Entry 9CP2 (electron microscopy, 2.94 A resolution); this record covers chains B and C of the 7 polymer chains in the assembly.

[Chain B (and C)]
Name: CRISPR-associated aCascade subunit Cas7/Csa2 2
Source organism: Saccharolobus solfataricus P2
Notes: chain C of this document is another copy of the same molecule, construct and numbering; everything in this record applies to it too
Reference sequence: Q97Y91 (CSA2B_SACS2); numbering as in UniProt (aligned over 1-321)
Chain sequence (321 residues; row label = number of the first residue in the row):
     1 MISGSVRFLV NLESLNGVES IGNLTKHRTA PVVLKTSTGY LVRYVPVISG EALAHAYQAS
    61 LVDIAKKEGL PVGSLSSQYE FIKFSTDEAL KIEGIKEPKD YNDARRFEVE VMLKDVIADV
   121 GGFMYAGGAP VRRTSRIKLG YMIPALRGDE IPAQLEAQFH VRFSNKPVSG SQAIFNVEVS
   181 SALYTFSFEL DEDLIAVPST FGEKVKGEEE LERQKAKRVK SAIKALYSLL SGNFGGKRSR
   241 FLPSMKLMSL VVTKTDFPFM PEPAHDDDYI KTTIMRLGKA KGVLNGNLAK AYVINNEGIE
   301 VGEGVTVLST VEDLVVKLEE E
Not modelled in the structure: 169-172
UniProt features mapped onto this chain:
  - mutagenesis: H160 (H160A: Significantly reduced affinity for crRNA)

[Chain B / chain C interface]
Pairs across the interface (64):
  L9(B) - V33(C)
  N11(B) - V33(C)
  N11(B) - L146(C)
  L12(B) - P31(C)
  L12(B) - V32(C)  hydrophobic
  L12(B) - Y141(C)  hydrophobic
  L12(B) - I143(C)  hydrophobic
  K67(B) - L284(C)  hydrogen bond (side chain-backbone)
  K67(B) - N285(C)  hydrogen bond (side chain-backbone)
  E68(B) - N285(C)
  Q78(B) - F201(C)
  R147(B) - Y40(C)
  P152(B) - V33(C)
  Q154(B) - P31(C)
  Q154(B) - V42(C)
  Q154(B) - Y44(C)
  E156(B) - P31(C)
  E156(B) - Y44(C)
  Q158(B) - R28(C)
  Q158(B) - T29(C)  hydrogen bond (side chain-backbone)
  Q158(B) - A30(C)
  F159(B) - V18(C)  hydrophobic
  F159(B) - E19(C)
  F159(B) - R28(C)  hydrogen bond (backbone-side chain)
  H160(B) - R28(C)  hydrogen bond
  H160(B) - S49(C)
  H160(B) - Y141(C)  hydrogen bond
  F163(B) - Y79(C)
  F163(B) - E80(C)
  S164(B) - E80(C)
  N165(B) - E80(C)
  S181(B) - P31(C)  hydrogen bond (side chain-backbone)
  S181(B) - V33(C)
  A182(B) - V33(C)
  L183(B) - Y40(C)  hydrophobic
  K224(B) - V283(C)  hydrogen bond (side chain-backbone)
  K224(B) - N285(C)
  Y227(B) - L284(C)  hydrophobic
  G232(B) - M260(C)
  N233(B) - M260(C)
  R238(B) - K138(C)
  R238(B) - M260(C)
  S239(B) - K138(C)
  S239(B) - L139(C)  hydrogen bond (backbone-backbone)
  R240(B) - G50(C)
  R240(B) - A54(C)
  R240(B) - S135(C)  hydrogen bond
  R240(B) - I137(C)  hydrogen bond (side chain-backbone)
  R240(B) - L139(C)
  F241(B) - L139(C)
  F241(B) - Y141(C)  hydrophobic
  L242(B) - L139(C)  hydrogen bond (backbone-backbone)
  L242(B) - G140(C)
  L242(B) - S187(C)
  S244(B) - P263(C)
  S244(B) - H265(C)  hydrogen bond
  M245(B) - P263(C)
  K246(B) - D266(C)  salt bridge
  M248(B) - K35(C)
  E297(B) - K35(C)
  E297(B) - Y40(C)  hydrogen bond
  E312(B) - R276(C)  salt bridge
  D313(B) - K279(C)
  V315(B) - V283(C)  hydrophobic
Other interface residues (no listed pair), chain B (43 interface residues in all): R162, F175, V179, S231, T310, V316, E319
Other interface residues (no listed pair), chain C (44 interface residues in all): V47, E51, H55, Q58, I82, S85, G121, A280

[Summary]
The interface between chain B and chain C involves 43 residues on one side and 44 on the other, with 14
hydrogen bonds and 2 salt bridges. Among the polar pairs are K246(B)-D266(C), E312(B)-R276(C) and
K67(B)-L284(C). UniProt lists one mutagenesis site on chain B.
Chain B and chain C are both CRISPR-associated aCascade subunit Cas7/Csa2 2 (Saccharolobus solfataricus P2);
the structure, Post-targeting aCASCADE Type IA CRISPR_Cas Surveillance Complexes, was determined by electron
microscopy.
